7N84 - chains l and m of the 17 polymer chains in the assembly; structure by electron microscopy, 11.60 A resolution (very low resolution: no residue pairs are listed; an interface is given only as per-side residue counts).

== Chain l ==
Protein: Nucleoporin NUP120
Organism: Saccharomyces cerevisiae
UniProt: P35729 (NU120_YEAST); numbering as in UniProt (aligned over 1-1037)
Amino-acid sequence (1037 residues; row label = number of the first residue in the row):
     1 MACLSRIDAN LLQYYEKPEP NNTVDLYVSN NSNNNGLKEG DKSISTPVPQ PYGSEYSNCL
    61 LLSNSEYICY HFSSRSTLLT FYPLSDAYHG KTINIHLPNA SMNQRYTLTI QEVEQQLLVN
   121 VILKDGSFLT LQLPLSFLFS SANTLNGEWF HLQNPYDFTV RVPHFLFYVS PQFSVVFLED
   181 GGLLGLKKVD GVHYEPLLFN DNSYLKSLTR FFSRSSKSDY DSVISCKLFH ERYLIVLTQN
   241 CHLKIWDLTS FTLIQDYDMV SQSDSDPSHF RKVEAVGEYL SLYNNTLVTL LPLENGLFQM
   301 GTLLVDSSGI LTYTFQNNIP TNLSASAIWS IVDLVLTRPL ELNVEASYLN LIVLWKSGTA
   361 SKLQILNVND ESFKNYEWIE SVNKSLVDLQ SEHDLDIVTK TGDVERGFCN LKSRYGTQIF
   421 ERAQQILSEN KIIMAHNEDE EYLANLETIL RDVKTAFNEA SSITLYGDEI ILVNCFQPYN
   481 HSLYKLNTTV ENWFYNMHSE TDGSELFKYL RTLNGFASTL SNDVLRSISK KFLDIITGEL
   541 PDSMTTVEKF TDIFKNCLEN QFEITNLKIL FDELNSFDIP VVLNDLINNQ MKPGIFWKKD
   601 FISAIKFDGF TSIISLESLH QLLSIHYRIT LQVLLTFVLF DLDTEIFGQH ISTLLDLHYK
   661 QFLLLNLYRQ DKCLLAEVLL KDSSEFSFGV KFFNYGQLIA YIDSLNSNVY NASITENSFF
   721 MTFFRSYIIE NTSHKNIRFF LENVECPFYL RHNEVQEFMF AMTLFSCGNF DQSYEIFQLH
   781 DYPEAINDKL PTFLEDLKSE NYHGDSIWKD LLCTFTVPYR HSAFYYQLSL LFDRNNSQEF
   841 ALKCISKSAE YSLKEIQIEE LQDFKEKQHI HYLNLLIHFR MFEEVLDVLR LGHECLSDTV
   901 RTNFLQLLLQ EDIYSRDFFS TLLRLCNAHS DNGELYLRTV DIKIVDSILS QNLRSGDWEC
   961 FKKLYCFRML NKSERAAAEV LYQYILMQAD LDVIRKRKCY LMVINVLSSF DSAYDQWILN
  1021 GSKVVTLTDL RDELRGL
Not modelled in the structure: 30-52, 306-310, 712-713, 1037
UniProt features mapped onto this chain:
  - region: Leu-131 to Leu-152 (Leucine-zipper 1), Leu-290 to Leu-311 (Leucine-zipper 2)
  - modified residue: Thr-417 (Phosphothreonine)

== Chain m ==
Protein: Nucleoporin NUP85
Organism: Saccharomyces cerevisiae
UniProt: P46673 (NUP85_YEAST); residue numbers follow UniProt; this construct covers 1-744
Amino-acid sequence (744 residues; row label = number of the first residue in the row):
     1 MTIDDSNRLL MDVDQFDFLD DGTAQLSNNK TDEEEQLYKR DPVSGAILVP MTVNDQPIEK
    61 NGDKMPLKFK LGPLSYQNMA FITAKDKYKL YPVRIPRLDT SKEFSAYVSG LFEIYRDLGD
   121 DRVFNVPTIG VVNSNFAKEH NATVNLAMEA ILNELEVFIG RVKDQDGRVN RFYELEESLT
   181 VLNCLRTMYF ILDGQDVEEN RSEFIESLLN WINRSDGEPD EEYIEQVFSV KDSTAGKKVF
   241 ETQYFWKLLN QLVLRGLLSQ AIGCIERSDL LPYLSDTCAV SFDAVSDSIE LLKQYPKDSS
   301 STFREWKNLV LKLSQAFGSS ATDISGELRD YIEDFLLVIG GNQRKILQYS RTWYESFCGF
   361 LLYYIPSLEL SAEYLQMSLE ANVVDITNDW EQPCVDIISG KIHSILPVME SLDSCTAAFT
   421 AMICEAKGLI ENIFEGEKNS DDYSNEDNEM LEDLFSYRNG MASYMLNSFA FELCSLGDKE
   481 LWPVAIGLIA LSATGTRSAK KMVIAELLPH YPFVTNDDIE WMLSICVEWR LPEIAKEIYT
   541 TLGNQMLSAH NIIESIANFS RAGKYELVKS YSWLLFEASC MEGQKLDDPV LNAIVSKNSP
   601 AEDDVIIPQD ILDCVVTNSM RQTLAPYAVL SQFYELRDRE DWGQALRLLL LLIEFPYLPK
   661 HYLVLLVAKF LYPIFLLDDK KLMDEDSVAT VIEVIETKWD DADEKSSNLY ETIIEADKSL
   721 PSSMATLLKN LRKKLNFKLC QAFM
Not modelled in the structure: 1-46, 127-131, 231-234, 437-450, 740-744

== How chain l and chain m interact ==
At this resolution (12 A) residue pairs are not listed: 21 residues of chain l and 19 of chain m lie at the interface.

== In short ==
21 residues of chain l and 19 residues of chain m are in contact.
Chain l is Nucleoporin NUP120 and chain m is Nucleoporin NUP85, both from Saccharomyces cerevisiae; the
structure, Double nuclear outer ring from the isolated yeast NPC, was determined by electron microscopy.
